Entry 1VQM (X-ray diffraction, 2.30 A resolution); this record covers chains 0 and T of the 32 polymer chains in the assembly.

# Chain 0
Molecule: 23S ribosomal RNA
Organism: Haloarcula marismortui
Sequence (2922 nucleotides; each row starts with the number of its first residue):
     2 UUGGCUACUAUGCCAGCUGGUGGAUUGCUCGGCUCAGGCGCUGAUGAAGG
    52 ACGUGCCAAGCUGCGAUAAGCCAUGGGGAGCCGCACGGAGGCGAAGAACC
   102 AUGGAUUUCCGAAUGAGAAUCUCUCUAACAAUUGCUUCGCGCAAUGAGGA
   152 ACCCCGAGAACUGAAACAUCUCAGUAUCGGGAGGAACAGAAAACGCAAUG
   202 UGAUGUCGUUAGUAACCGCGAGUGAACGCGAUACAGCCCAAACCGAAGCC
   252 CUCACGGGCAAUGUGGUGUCAGGGCUACCUCUCAUCAGCCGACCGUCUCG
   302 ACGAAGUCUCUUGGAACAGAGCGUGAUACAGGGUGACAACCCCGUACUCG
   352 AGACCAGUACGACGUGCGGUAGUGCCAGAGUAGCGGGGGUUGGAUAUCCC
   402 UCGCGAAUAACGCAGGCAUCGACUGCGAAGGCUAAACACAACCUGAGACC
   452 GAUAGUGAACAAGUAGUGUGAACGAACGCUGCAAAGUACCCUCAGAAGGG
   502 AGGCGAAAUAGAGCAUGAAAUCAGUUGGCGAUCGAGCGACAGGGCAUACA
   552 AGGUCCCUCGACGAAUGACCGACGCGCGAGCGUCCAGUAAGACUCACGGG
   602 AAGCCGAUGUUCUGUCGUACGUUUUGAAAAACGAGCCAGGGAGUGUGUCU
   652 GCAUGGCAAGUCUAACCGGAGUAUCCGGGGAGGCACAGGGAAACCGACAU
   702 GGCCGCAGGGCUUUGCCCGAGGGCCGCCGUCUUCAAGGGCGGGGAGCCAU
   752 GUGGACACGACCCGAAUCCGGACGAUCUACGCAUGGACAAGAUGAAGCGU
   802 GCCGAAAGGCACGUGGAAGUCUGUUAGAGUUGGUGUCCUACAAUACCCUC
   852 UCGUGAUCUAUGUGUAGGGGUGAAAGGCCCAUCGAGUCCGGCAACAGCUG
   902 GUUCCAAUCGAAACAUGUCGAAGCAUGACCUCCGCCGAGGUAGUCUGUGA
   952 GGUAGAGCGACCGAUUGGUGUGUCCGCCUCCGAGAGGAGUCGGCACACCU
  1002 GUCAAACUCCAAACUUACAGACGCCGUUUGACGCGGGGAUUCCGGUGCGC
  1052 GGGGUAAGCCUGUGUACCAGGAGGGGAACAACCCAGAGAUAGGUUAAGGU
  1102 CCCCAAGUGUGGAUUAAGUGUAAUCCUCUGAAGGUGGUCUCGAGCCCUAG
  1152 ACAGCCGGGAGGUGAGCUUAGAAGCAGCUACCCUCUAAGAAAAGCGUAAC
  1202 AGCUUACCGGCCGAGGUUUGAGGCGCCCAAAAUGAUCGGGACUCAAAUCC
  1252 ACCACCGAGACCUGUCCGUACCACUCAUACUGGUAAUCGAGUAGAUUGGC
  1302 GCUCUAAUUGGAUGGAAGUAGGGGUGAAAACUCCUAUGGACCGAUUAGUG
  1352 ACGAAAAUCCUGGCCAUAGUAGCAGCGAUAGUCGGGUGAGAACCCCGACG
  1402 GCCUAAUGGAUAAGGGUUCCUCAGCACUGCUGAUCAGCUGAGGGUUAGCC
  1452 GGUCCUAAGUCAUACCGCAACUCGACUAUGACGAAAUGGGAAACGGGUUA
  1502 AUAUUCCCGUGCCACUAUGCAGUGAAAGUUGACGCCCUGGGGUCGAUCAC
  1552 GCUGGGCAUUCGCCCAGUCGAACCGUCCAACUCCGUGGAAGCCGUAAUGG
  1602 CAGGAAGCGGACGAACGGCGGCAUAGGGAAACGUGAUUCAACCUGGGGCC
  1652 CAUGAAAAGACGAGCAUAGUGUCCGUACCGAGAACCGACACAGGUGUCCA
  1702 UGGCGGCGAAAGCCAAGGCCUGUCGGGAGCAACCAACGUUAGGGAAUUCG
  1752 GCAAGUUAGUCCCGUACCUUCGGAAGAAGGGAUGCCUGCUCCGGAACGGA
  1802 GCAGGUCGCAGUGACUCGGAAGCUCGGACUGUCUAGUAACAACAUAGGUG
  1852 ACCGCAAAUCCGCAAGGACUCGUACGGUCACUGAAUCCUGCCCAGUGCAG
  1902 GUAUCUGAACACCUCGUACAAGAGGACGAAGGACCUGUCAACGGCGGGGG
  1952 UAACUAUGACCCUCUUAAGGUAGCGUAGUACCUUGCCGCAUCAGUAGCGG
  2002 CUUGCAUGAAUGGAUUAACCAGAGCUUCACUGUCCCAACGUUGGGCCCGG
  2052 UGAACUGUACAUUCCAGUGCGGAGUCUGGAGACACCCAGGGGGAAGCGAA
  2102 GACCCUAUGGAGCUUUACUGCAGGCUGUCGCUGAGACGUGGUCGCCGAUG
  2152 UGCAGCAUAGGUAGGAGACACUACACAGGUACCCGCGCUAGCGGGCCACC
  2202 GAGUCAACAGUGAAAUACUACCCGUCGGUGACUGCGACUCUCACUCCGGG
  2252 AGGAGGACACCGAUAGCCGGGCAGUUUGACUGGGGCGGUACGCGCUCGAA
  2302 AAGAUAUCGAGCGCGCCCUAUGGCUAUCUCAGCCGGGACAGAGACCCGGC
  2352 GAAGAGUGCAAGAGCAAAAGAUAGCUUGACAGUGUUCUUCCCAACGAGGA
  2402 ACGCUGACGCGAAAGCGUGGUCUAGCGAACCAAUUAGCCUGCUUGAUGCG
  2452 GGCAAUUGAUGACAGAAAAGCUACCCUAGGGAUAACAGAGUCGUCACUCG
  2502 CAAGAGCACAUAUCGACCGAGUGGCUUGCUACCUCGAUGUCGGUUCCCUC
  2552 CAUCCUGCCCGUGCAGAAGCGGGCAAGGGUGAGGUUGUUCGCCUAUUAAA
  2602 GGAGGUCGUGAGCUGGGUUUAGACCGUCGUGAGACAGGUCGGCUGCUAUC
  2652 UACUGGGUGUGUAAUGGUGUCUGACAAGAACGACCGUAUAGUACGAGAGG
  2702 AACUACGGUUGGUGGCCACUGGUGUACCGGUUGUUCGAGAGAGCACGUGC
  2752 CGGGUAGCCACGCCACACGGGGUAAGAGCUGAACGCAUCUAAGCUCGAAA
  2802 CCCACUUGGAAAAGAGACACCGCCGAGGUCCCGCGUACAAGACGCGGUCG
  2852 AUAGACUCGGGGUGUGCGCGUCGAGGUAACGAGACGUUAAGCCCACGAGC
  2902 ACUAACAGACCAAAGCCAUCAU
Unresolved in the structure: 2-9, 126-127, 715, 971-998, 1560, 1952-1963, 2137-2236, 2339-2343, 2665-2666, 2915-2923
Sequence notes: modified residue (628, 2587-2588, 2619, 2621)
Modified / non-standard residues: 1MA (6-hydro-1-methyladenosine-5'-monophosphate) at position 628, OMU (o2'-methyluridine 5'-monophosphate) at position 2587, OMG (o2'-methylguanosine-5'-monophosphate) at position 2588, UR3 (3-methyluridine-5'-monophoshate) at position 2619, PSU (pseudouridine-5'-monophosphate) at position 2621
Ion coordination: Mg2+ site 1 near G28 (its only coordinating residue here); Sr2+ site 1: C34, U457; Na+ site 1: C40, C443; Na+ site 2: G56, A59, G61; Sr2+ site 2: C85, A86, C87 (shared with Asp68(T) of chain T); Na+ site 3 near U108 (its only coordinating residue here); Na+ site 4: C141, G142; Na+ site 5 near U146 (its only coordinating residue here); Sr2+ site 3: G147, A183 (shared with 1 residue of chain M); Mg2+ site 2: C162, U2276; Mg2+ site 3: A165, A167, C168; Na+ site 6: A165, A166, A167; 47 more Mg2+ sites not listed; 53 more Na+ sites not listed; 2 more K+ sites not listed; 75 more Sr2+ sites not listed

# Chain T
Molecule: 50S ribosomal protein L24P
Organism: Haloarcula marismortui
UniProtKB: P10972 (RL24_HALMA); residue numbers follow UniProt; this construct covers 0-119
Sequence (120 residues; row label = number of the first residue in the row; numbering starts at 0):
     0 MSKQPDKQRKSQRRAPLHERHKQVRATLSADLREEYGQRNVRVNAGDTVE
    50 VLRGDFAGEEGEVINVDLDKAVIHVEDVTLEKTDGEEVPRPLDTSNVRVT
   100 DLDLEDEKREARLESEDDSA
Unresolved in the structure: 0
Ion coordination: Sr2+ site 1: Asp68 (shared with C85(0), A86(0), C87(0) of chain 0); Na+: Ser94, Asn95 (shared with U308(0), U335(0), C342(0) of chain 0); Mg2+ near Leu112 (its only coordinating residue here)

# Interface between chain 0 and chain T
Residue-residue contacts - 112 pairs, chain 0 then chain T:
  U30(0) with Asp5(T), hydrogen bond to the sugar; Arg8(T), salt bridge to the phosphate
  C31(0) with Asp5(T), phosphate contact; Arg8(T), salt bridge to the phosphate; Arg12(T), salt bridge to the phosphate; Arg13(T), hydrogen bond to the phosphate
  G32(0) with Asp5(T), base contact; Lys9(T), salt bridge to the phosphate; Arg13(T), salt bridge to the phosphate
  G77(0) with His17(T), base contact
  G79(0) with His20(T), sugar contact; Arg41(T), phosphate contact; Lys107(T), hydrogen bond to the base; Arg111(T), salt bridge to the phosphate
  A80(0) with Arg41(T), sugar contact; Asn43(T), hydrogen bond to the phosphate; Arg111(T), salt bridge to the phosphate
  G81(0) with Arg41(T), salt bridge to the phosphate; Val42(T), phosphate contact; Asn43(T), phosphate contact; Ala44(T), hydrogen bond to the phosphate; Val65(T), sugar contact; Leu67(T), phosphate contact
  C82(0) with Leu16(T), phosphate contact; Val65(T), phosphate contact; Leu67(T), hydrogen bond to the phosphate; Asp68(T), phosphate contact
  C83(0) with Leu16(T), phosphate contact
  C85(0) with Asp68(T), phosphate contact
  C87(0) with Asp68(T), phosphate contact; Lys69(T), hydrogen bond to the sugar
  A95(0) with Asp105(T), base contact
  G97(0) with Asp105(T), hydrogen bond to the base; Glu106(T), base contact; Lys107(T), base contact
  A99(0) with Leu16(T), sugar contact; His20(T), hydrogen bond to the base
  C100(0) with Pro15(T), sugar contact; Leu16(T), hydrogen bond to the sugar; His17(T), hydrogen bond to the sugar
  C101(0) with Pro15(T), sugar contact; His17(T), hydrogen bond to the sugar
  C303(0) with Asp116(T), sugar contact; Asp117(T), phosphate contact; Ser118(T), phosphate contact
  G304(0) with Ser118(T), hydrogen bond to the phosphate
  A306(0) with Arg38(T), salt bridge to the phosphate
  G307(0) with Arg32(T), salt bridge to the phosphate; Arg38(T), salt bridge to the phosphate
  U308(0) with Arg32(T), salt bridge to the phosphate; Arg38(T), salt bridge to the phosphate; Arg52(T), hydrogen bond to the base; Ser94(T), base contact; Asn95(T), base contact; Arg97(T), salt bridge to the phosphate
  C309(0) with Arg97(T), salt bridge to the phosphate
  G315(0) with Asp54(T), hydrogen bond to the sugar
  A316(0) with Arg52(T), phosphate contact; Asp54(T), sugar contact
  A317(0) with Arg52(T), phosphate contact
  C318(0) with Arg52(T), salt bridge to the phosphate
  A331(0) with Ser1(T), base contact
  G332(0) with Lys2(T), hydrogen bond to the sugar; Pro4(T), sugar contact; Gln7(T), hydrogen bond to the base
  G333(0) with Pro4(T), sugar contact; Gln7(T), sugar contact; Arg8(T), hydrogen bond to the phosphate; Gln11(T), hydrogen bond to the sugar
  G334(0) with Arg8(T), salt bridge to the phosphate; Gln11(T), sugar contact; Ser94(T), hydrogen bond to the base
  U335(0) with Asp92(T), sugar contact; Ser94(T), hydrogen bond to the sugar; Asn95(T), hydrogen bond to the sugar
  G336(0) with Gly53(T), base contact; Asp54(T), hydrogen bond to the base; Arg89(T), base contact; Asn95(T), hydrogen bond to the phosphate
  C342(0) with Thr26(T), phosphate contact; Ser94(T), hydrogen bond to the sugar
  C343(0) with Lys21(T), sugar contact; Arg24(T), sugar contact; Thr26(T), hydrogen bond to the phosphate; Arg38(T), phosphate contact; Asn39(T), phosphate contact; Ser94(T), sugar contact
  C344(0) with Lys21(T), sugar contact; Arg24(T), salt bridge to the phosphate; Asn39(T), hydrogen bond to the phosphate
  G345(0) with Lys21(T), salt bridge to the phosphate
  G446(0) with Ser1(T), phosphate contact; Lys6(T), salt bridge to the phosphate
  A447(0) with Ser1(T), hydrogen bond to the phosphate; Lys2(T), hydrogen bond to the phosphate; Gln3(T), base contact
  G448(0) with Lys2(T), salt bridge to the phosphate; Gln3(T), hydrogen bond to the phosphate
  C483(0) with Arg89(T), hydrogen bond to the base
  A484(0) with Leu79(T), sugar contact; Arg89(T), hydrogen bond to the sugar; Pro90(T), sugar contact
  A485(0) with Pro90(T), phosphate contact
  A486(0) with Leu79(T), sugar contact; Glu80(T), hydrogen bond to the sugar; Lys81(T), salt bridge to the phosphate; Val87(T), phosphate contact
  G487(0) with Lys81(T), phosphate contact; Thr82(T), hydrogen bond to the phosphate
  U488(0) with Thr82(T), sugar contact
  A489(0) with Thr82(T), base contact; Asp83(T), sugar contact
Interface residues without a listed pair, chain 0 (50 interface residues in all): G78, A302, A305, G504
Interface residues without a listed pair, chain T (56 interface residues in all): Ala25, Leu51, Asp66, Arg108

# Overview
50 residues of chain 0 face 56 of chain T across their interface; the contacts include 34 hydrogen bonds and
22 salt bridges. Polar pairs include G79(0)-Lys107(T), G97(0)-Asp105(T) and A99(0)-His20(T). C34(0) and
U457(0) coordinate Sr2+ site 1. C40(0) and C443(0) form the Na+ site 1.
Here chain 0 is 23S ribosomal RNA and chain T is 50S ribosomal protein L24P, both from Haloarcula marismortui.
Entry 1VQM (The structure of the transition state analogue "DAN" bound to the large ribosomal subunit of
haloarcula ...) was determined by X-ray diffraction (same publication as 1VQ4, 1VQ5, 1VQ8, 1VQ9, 1VQK, 1VQL,
1VQO and 1VQP).
